PDB entry 5O03 | X-ray diffraction, 2.19 A resolution | chains A and B of the 4 polymer chains in the assembly

[Chain A (and B)]
Protein: Capsid protein
From: Norwalk virus
Notes: chain B of this document is another copy of the same molecule, construct and numbering; everything in this record applies to it too
Reference sequence: Q5F4T5 (Q5F4T5_9CALI); residues 224-538 here = UniProt positions 224-538
Sequence (315 residues; row label = number of the first residue in the row):
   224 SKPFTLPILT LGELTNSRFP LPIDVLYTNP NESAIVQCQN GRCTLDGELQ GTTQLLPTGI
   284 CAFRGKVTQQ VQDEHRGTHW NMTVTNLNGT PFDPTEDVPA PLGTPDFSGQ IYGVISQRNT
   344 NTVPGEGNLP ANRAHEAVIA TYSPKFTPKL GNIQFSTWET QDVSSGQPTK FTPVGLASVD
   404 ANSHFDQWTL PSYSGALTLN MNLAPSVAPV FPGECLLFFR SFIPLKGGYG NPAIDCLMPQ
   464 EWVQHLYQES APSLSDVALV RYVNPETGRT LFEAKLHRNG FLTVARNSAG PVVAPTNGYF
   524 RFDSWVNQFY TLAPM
Disordered / not traced: 347-351 (chain B: 347-349)
From the paper describing this entry:
  - conformationally variable residues (loop rearrangement): Gln295 to Gly300, Thr343 to Leu352

[Interface between chain A and chain B]
Pairs across the interface (84):
  Pro230(A) - Gln471(B)
  Ile231(A) - Gln471(B)  hydrogen bond (backbone-side chain)
  Leu232(A) - Leu278(B)  hydrophobic
  Leu232(A) - Gln471(B)
  Gly235(A) - Leu279(B)
  Glu236(A) - Leu278(B)
  Glu236(A) - Leu279(B)
  Leu237(A) - Leu279(B)
  Thr238(A) - Leu279(B)
  Thr238(A) - Pro280(B)
  Pro243(A) - Thr281(B)
  Leu244(A) - Thr281(B)
  Leu244(A) - Lys393(B)
  Pro245(A) - Thr281(B)
  Leu278(A) - Leu232(B)  hydrophobic
  Leu279(A) - Gly235(B)
  Leu279(A) - Glu236(B)
  Leu279(A) - Leu237(B)
  Leu279(A) - Thr238(B)
  Pro280(A) - Thr238(B)
  Pro280(A) - Pro280(B)  hydrophobic
  Thr281(A) - Thr238(B)
  Thr281(A) - Pro243(B)
  Thr281(A) - Leu244(B)
  Thr281(A) - Pro245(B)
  Tyr335(A) - Val337(B)
  Tyr335(A) - Ala357(B)  hydrophobic
  Val337(A) - Tyr335(B)
  Val337(A) - Val397(B)  hydrophobic
  Ser339(A) - Pro447(B)
  Arg341(A) - Phe445(B)
  Arg341(A) - Ile446(B)  hydrogen bond (side chain-backbone)
  Arg341(A) - Pro447(B)
  Arg341(A) - Leu448(B)
  Arg341(A) - Gly453(B)  hydrogen bond (side chain-backbone)
  Arg341(A) - Asn454(B)  hydrogen bond
  Arg341(A) - Pro455(B)
  Leu352(A) - Tyr452(B)
  Leu352(A) - Gly453(B)
  Pro353(A) - Gly451(B)
  Pro353(A) - Tyr452(B)
  Pro353(A) - Gly453(B)  hydrogen bond (backbone-backbone)
  Ala354(A) - Gly451(B)
  Ala354(A) - Tyr452(B)  hydrophobic
  Asn355(A) - Leu448(B)
  Asn355(A) - Gly450(B)
  Asn355(A) - Gly451(B)  hydrogen bond (backbone-backbone)
  Asn355(A) - Tyr452(B)
  Asn355(A) - Gly453(B)  hydrogen bond (side chain-backbone)
  Arg356(A) - Leu448(B)
  Arg356(A) - Lys449(B)
  Ala357(A) - Leu448(B)
  Ala357(A) - Lys449(B)  hydrogen bond (backbone-side chain)
  His358(A) - Lys449(B)
  Glu359(A) - Glu359(B)
  Lys393(A) - Leu244(B)
  Lys393(A) - Pro447(B)
  Val397(A) - Val337(B)  hydrophobic
  Ile446(A) - Arg341(B)  hydrogen bond (backbone-side chain)
  Pro447(A) - Ser339(B)
  Pro447(A) - Arg341(B)
  Pro447(A) - Lys393(B)
  Leu448(A) - Arg341(B)
  Leu448(A) - Asn355(B)
  Leu448(A) - Arg356(B)
  Leu448(A) - Ala357(B)
  Lys449(A) - Arg356(B)
  Lys449(A) - Ala357(B)  hydrogen bond (side chain-backbone)
  Lys449(A) - His358(B)
  Gly450(A) - Asn355(B)
  Gly451(A) - Ala354(B)
  Gly451(A) - Asn355(B)  hydrogen bond (backbone-backbone)
  Tyr452(A) - Leu352(B)
  Tyr452(A) - Pro353(B)
  Tyr452(A) - Ala354(B)  hydrophobic
  Tyr452(A) - Asn355(B)
  Gly453(A) - Arg341(B)  hydrogen bond (backbone-side chain)
  Gly453(A) - Pro353(B)  hydrogen bond (backbone-backbone)
  Gly453(A) - Asn355(B)  hydrogen bond (backbone-side chain)
  Asn454(A) - Arg341(B)  hydrogen bond
  Pro455(A) - Arg341(B)
  Gln471(A) - Pro230(B)
  Gln471(A) - Ile231(B)  hydrogen bond (side chain-backbone)
  Gln471(A) - Leu232(B)
Also at the interface, not in a pair above, chain A (44 interface residues in all): Thr395, Phe445, Glu464, Gln467, Tyr470
Also at the interface, not in a pair above, chain B (44 interface residues in all): Thr395, Glu464, Gln467, Tyr470

[Summary]
Chain A and chain B each contribute 44 residues to their interface; the contacts include 16 hydrogen bonds.
Among the polar pairs are Ile231(A)-Gln471(B), Arg341(A)-Ile446(B) and Arg341(A)-Gly453(B). The paper reports
conformational variability at Gln295(A) and Thr343(A).
Chain A and chain B are both Capsid protein (Norwalk virus); the structure, GII.10 Vietnam 026 protruding
domain in complex with Nanobody Nano-32, was determined by X-ray diffraction together with 5O04 and 5OMN from
the same study.
